4XLN - chains F and O of the 9 polymer chains in the assembly; structure by X-ray diffraction, 4.00 A resolution.

Chain F:
Name: RNA polymerase sigma factor SigA
From: Thermus aquaticus
Reference sequence: Q9EZJ8 (SIGA_THEAQ); residues 92-438 here = UniProt positions 92-438
Sequence (347 residues; each row starts with the number of its first residue):
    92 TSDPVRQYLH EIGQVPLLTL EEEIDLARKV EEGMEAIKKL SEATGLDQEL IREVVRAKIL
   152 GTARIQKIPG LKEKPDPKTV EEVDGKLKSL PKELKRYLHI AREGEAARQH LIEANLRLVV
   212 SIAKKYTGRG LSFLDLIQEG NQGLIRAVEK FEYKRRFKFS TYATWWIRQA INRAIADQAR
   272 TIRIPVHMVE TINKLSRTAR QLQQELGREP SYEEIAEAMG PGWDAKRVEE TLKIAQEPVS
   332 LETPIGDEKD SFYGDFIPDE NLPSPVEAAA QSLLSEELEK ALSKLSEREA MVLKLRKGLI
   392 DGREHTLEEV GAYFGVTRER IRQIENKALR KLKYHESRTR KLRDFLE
Reported in the primary citation:
  - binding site for the 48-nt DNA strand (chain O): Trp-256, Trp-257, Arg-264, Arg-274, Val-277, His-278
  - binding site for the 48-nt DNA strand: Arg-220, Glu-281, Arg-288, Arg-291
  - conformationally variable residues (side-chain flip): Trp-256
  - specificity-determining residues: Arg-264, Glu-281
  - mutagenesis - Y217A, W256A: decreased stability

Chain O:
Molecule: 48-nt DNA strand
Sequence (48 nucleotides; row label = number of the first residue in the row):
     1 CTTGACAAAA GTGTTAAATT GTGCTATACT GGGAGCTGTC ACGGATGC

How chain F and chain O interact:
Residue-residue contacts (73; chain F residue first):
  Val-96(F) / DG32(O)  base contact
  Arg-97(F) / DG32(O)  hydrogen bond to the base
  Arg-97(F) / DG33(O)  base contact
  Leu-100(F) / DG31(O)  base contact
  Leu-100(F) / DG32(O)  base contact
  His-101(F) / DG31(O)  base contact
  Ile-103(F) / DG31(O)  sugar contact
  Gly-104(F) / DG31(O)  base contact
  Leu-108(F) / DT30(O)  base contact
  Glu-114(F) / DT30(O)  base contact
  Ala-205(F) / DT30(O)  base contact
  Asn-206(F) / DT30(O)  hydrogen bond to the base
  Arg-208(F) / DT30(O)  phosphate contact
  Arg-208(F) / DG31(O)  hydrogen bond to the base
  Leu-209(F) / DC29(O)  sugar contact
  Leu-209(F) / DT30(O)  hydrogen bond to the base
  Ser-212(F) / DT30(O)  sugar contact
  Ser-212(F) / DG31(O)  phosphate contact
  Lys-215(F) / DG32(O)  salt bridge to the phosphate
  Lys-215(F) / DG33(O)  phosphate contact
  Phe-224(F) / DG32(O)  sugar contact
  Phe-224(F) / DG33(O)  sugar contact
  Arg-237(F) / DC24(O)  salt bridge to the phosphate
  Lys-241(F) / DC24(O)  phosphate contact
  Lys-241(F) / DT25(O)  salt bridge to the phosphate
  Lys-241(F) / DA26(O)  base contact
  Phe-242(F) / DA26(O)  base contact
  Glu-243(F) / DA26(O)  hydrogen bond to the base
  Arg-246(F) / DA26(O)  hydrogen bond to the base
  Arg-247(F) / DA28(O)  phosphate contact
  Phe-248(F) / DA26(O)  sugar contact
  Phe-248(F) / DT27(O)  sugar contact
  Phe-248(F) / DA28(O)  phosphate contact
  Lys-249(F) / DA28(O)  hydrogen bond to the phosphate
  Lys-249(F) / DC29(O)  salt bridge to the phosphate
  Lys-249(F) / DT30(O)  base contact
  Ser-251(F) / DA28(O)  sugar contact
  Ser-251(F) / DC29(O)  hydrogen bond to the phosphate
  Ser-251(F) / DT30(O)  base contact
  Thr-252(F) / DA26(O)  sugar contact
  Thr-252(F) / DA28(O)  base contact
  Thr-252(F) / DC29(O)  base contact
  Tyr-253(F) / DT25(O)  hydrogen bond to the phosphate
  Tyr-253(F) / DA26(O)  base contact
  Thr-255(F) / DC29(O)  hydrogen bond to the base
  Trp-256(F) / DT25(O)  base contact
  Trp-256(F) / DA26(O)  sugar contact
  Trp-257(F) / DC24(O)  phosphate contact
  Trp-257(F) / DT25(O)  phosphate contact
  Arg-259(F) / DC29(O)  hydrogen bond to the base
  Gln-260(F) / DC24(O)  base contact
  Gln-260(F) / DT25(O)  base contact
  Arg-264(F) / DT22(O)  base contact
  Arg-264(F) / DG23(O)  hydrogen bond to the base
  Arg-274(F) / DG21(O)  salt bridge to the phosphate
  Pro-276(F) / DG21(O)  phosphate contact
  Val-277(F) / DG21(O)  base contact
  Val-277(F) / DT22(O)  base contact
  His-278(F) / DT19(O)  sugar contact
  His-278(F) / DT20(O)  salt bridge to the phosphate
  Arg-379(F) / DC1(O)  hydrogen bond to the phosphate
  Gly-406(F) / DT2(O)  phosphate contact
  Val-407(F) / DC1(O)  phosphate contact
  Val-407(F) / DT2(O)  phosphate contact
  Thr-408(F) / DT2(O)  hydrogen bond to the phosphate
  Thr-408(F) / DT3(O)  base contact
  Arg-409(F) / DA5(O)  base contact
  Glu-410(F) / DT2(O)  base contact
  Glu-410(F) / DT3(O)  base contact
  Arg-411(F) / DC1(O)  sugar contact
  Arg-411(F) / DT2(O)  phosphate contact
  Gln-414(F) / DC1(O)  hydrogen bond to the base
  Gln-414(F) / DT2(O)  base contact
Other interface residues (no listed pair), chain F (48 interface residues in all): Asp-94, Leu-109, Leu-207, Val-211
Other interface residues (no listed pair), chain O (20 interface residues in all): DG4

Summary:
48 residues of chain F and 20 residues of chain O are in contact; the contacts include 15 hydrogen bonds and 6
salt bridges. Polar pairs include Arg-97(F)/DG32(O), Asn-206(F)/DT30(O) and Arg-208(F)/DG31(O). The paper
reports a binding site for the 48-nt DNA strand (chain O) at Trp-256(F), Trp-257(F) and Arg-264(F) among
others; Y217A and W256A of chain F reduce stability.
Here chain F is RNA polymerase sigma factor SigA (Thermus aquaticus) and chain O is a 48-nt DNA strand. Entry
4XLN (Crystal structure of T. aquaticus transcription initiation complex containing bubble promoter and RNA)
was determined by X-ray diffraction, deposited together with 4XLP and 4XLQ.
